PDB entry 6PS9 | X-ray diffraction, 1.21 A resolution | chain A

== Chain A ==
Name: Bromodomain-containing protein 4
Organism: Homo sapiens
UniProt: O60885 (BRD4_HUMAN); residues 44-168 here = UniProt positions 44-168
Chain sequence (126 residues; numbered 43 to 168; the number before each row is that of its first residue):
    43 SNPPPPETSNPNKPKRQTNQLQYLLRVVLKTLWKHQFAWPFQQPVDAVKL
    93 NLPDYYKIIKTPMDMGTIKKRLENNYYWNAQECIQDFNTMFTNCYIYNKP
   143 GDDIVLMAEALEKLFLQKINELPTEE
Construct notes: expression tag (43)
Residues lining bound ligands: Y17 (5-{2-[(3R)-1-methyl-5-oxopyrrolidin-3-yl]ethyl}-2,3,4,5-tetrahydro-1H-pyrido[4,3-b]indol-1-one): W81, P82, F83, V87, L92, L94, Y97, C136, Y139, N140, D144, D145, I146, M149
UniProt features mapped onto this chain:
  - site: N140 (Acetylated histone binding)
  - cross-link: K99 (Glycyl lysine isopeptide (Lys-Gly) (interchain with G-Cter in SUMO2))
  - natural variant: D145 (D145G: Found in a patient with a neurodevelopmental syndrome; uncertain significance)
  - mutagenesis: N140 (N140A: Abolishes binding to acetylated histones)

== Summary ==
Chain A binds compound Y17. From UniProt: one mutagenesis site.
Chain A is Bromodomain-containing protein 4 (Homo sapiens); the structure, Crystal structure of BRD4
bromodomain 1 with N-methylpyrrolidin-2-one (NMP) derivative 17
(5-{2-[(3R)-1-methyl-5-oxopyrrolidin-3-yl]ethyl}-2,3,4,5-tetrahydro-1H-pyrido[4,3-b]indol-1-one), was
determined by X-ray diffraction together with 6PRT and 6PSB from the same study.
